1EO3 - chains A and B of the 4 polymer chains in the assembly; structure by X-ray diffraction, 2.00 A resolution.

Chain A (and B):
Molecule: Type II restriction enzyme ecorv
From: Escherichia coli
Notes: EC 3.1.21.4; chain B of this document is another copy of the same molecule, construct and numbering; everything in this record applies to it too
UniProtKB: P04390 (T2E5_ECOLI); residues 2-245 here correspond to UniProt positions 1-244 (UniProt number = residue number - 1)
Chain sequence (245 residues; each row starts with the number of its first residue):
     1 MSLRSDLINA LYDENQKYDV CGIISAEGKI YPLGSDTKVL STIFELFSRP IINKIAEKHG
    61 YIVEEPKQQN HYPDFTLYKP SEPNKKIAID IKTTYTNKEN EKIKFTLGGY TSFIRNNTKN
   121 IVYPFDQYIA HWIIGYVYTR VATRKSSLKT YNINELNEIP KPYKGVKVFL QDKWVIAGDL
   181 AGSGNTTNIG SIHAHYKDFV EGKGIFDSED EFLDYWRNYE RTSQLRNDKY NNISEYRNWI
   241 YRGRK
Disordered / not traced: 1, 144, 154-155 (chain B: 1, 98-100, 142-146)
Ion coordination: Mg2+ site 1: Glu45, Asp74; Mg2+ site 2 near Asp74 (its only coordinating residue here)

Interface between chain A and chain B:
Residue-residue contacts - 77 pairs, chain A then chain B:
  Glu14(A) with Lys29(B), salt bridge; Tyr31(B), hydrogen bond
  Lys17(A) with Glu27(B)
  Tyr18(A) with Ser25(B); Glu27(B); Lys29(B); Tyr31(B)
  Asp19(A) with Ser25(B); Ala26(B), hydrogen bond (backbone-backbone); Glu27(B), hydrogen bond (backbone-side chain)
  Val20(A) with Ile24(B); Ser25(B)
  Cys21(A) with Ile24(B), hydrogen bond (backbone-backbone); Ser25(B); Ala26(B)
  Gly22(A) with Ile23(B); Ile24(B), hydrogen bond (backbone-backbone)
  Ile23(A) with Val20(B), hydrophobic; Gly22(B); Ile43(B), hydrophobic; Leu46(B), hydrophobic
  Ile24(A) with Val20(B); Cys21(B), hydrogen bond (backbone-backbone); Gly22(B), hydrogen bond (backbone-backbone); Ile24(B), hydrophobic
  Ser25(A) with Tyr18(B); Asp19(B); Val20(B); Cys21(B); Leu156(B)
  Ala26(A) with Asp19(B), hydrogen bond (backbone-backbone); Cys21(B), hydrogen bond (backbone-side chain); Leu156(B); Asn157(B)
  Glu27(A) with Lys17(B); Tyr18(B); Asp19(B), hydrogen bond (side chain-backbone)
  Gly28(A) with Leu156(B)
  Lys29(A) with Glu14(B), salt bridge; Tyr18(B)
  Tyr31(A) with Glu14(B), hydrogen bond; Tyr18(B); Phe47(B); Pro50(B), hydrophobic
  Pro32(A) with Arg49(B)
  Leu33(A) with Leu46(B), hydrophobic; Arg49(B), hydrogen bond (backbone-side chain)
  Gly34(A) with Leu46(B)
  Asp36(A) with Gln69(B)
  Thr37(A) with Gln69(B), hydrogen bond (backbone-side chain)
  Lys38(A) with Thr42(B)
  Val39(A) with Thr42(B)
  Thr42(A) with Lys38(B), hydrogen bond (side chain-backbone); Thr42(B)
  Ile43(A) with Ile23(B), hydrophobic
  Leu46(A) with Ile23(B), hydrophobic; Pro32(B); Leu33(B), hydrophobic; Gly34(B)
  Phe47(A) with Tyr31(B)
  Arg49(A) with Ser147(B)
  Pro50(A) with Tyr31(B), hydrophobic; Leu148(B); Thr150(B)
  Asn53(A) with Leu148(B)
  Gln69(A) with Asp36(B); Thr37(B), hydrogen bond (side chain-backbone); Lys38(B)
  Tyr95(A) with Gln69(B)
  Ser147(A) with Arg49(B)
  Leu148(A) with Pro50(B); Asn53(B)
  Ile153(A) with Ile153(B), hydrophobic
  Leu156(A) with Ser25(B); Ala26(B); Gly28(B)
  Asn185(A) with Asn185(B)
Interface residues without a listed pair, chain A (41 interface residues in all): Ile30, Thr143, Thr150, Asn157, Thr186
Interface residues without a listed pair, chain B (42 interface residues in all): Ile30, Val39, Tyr138, Lys149, Lys161, Thr186

Overview:
The interface between chain A and chain B involves 41 residues on one side and 42 on the other, with 15
hydrogen bonds and 2 salt bridges. Among the polar pairs are Glu14(A)-Lys29(B), Glu14(A)-Tyr31(B) and
Asp19(A)-Glu27(B). Glu45(A) and Asp74(A) coordinate Mg2+ site 1.
Both chains are Type II restriction enzyme ecorv (Escherichia coli). Entry 1EO3 (Inhibition of ecorv
endonuclease by deoxyribo-3'-S-phosphorothiolates: A high resolution X-ray crystallographic study) was
determined by X-ray diffraction, deposited together with 1EO4 and 1EON.
